9J4S - chains G and I of the 5 polymer chains in the assembly; structure by X-ray diffraction, 2.95 A resolution.

== Chain G ==
Name: T cell receptor CLA1 beta
Source organism: Homo sapiens
Sequence (245 residues; each row starts with the number of its first residue; numbering starts at 0):
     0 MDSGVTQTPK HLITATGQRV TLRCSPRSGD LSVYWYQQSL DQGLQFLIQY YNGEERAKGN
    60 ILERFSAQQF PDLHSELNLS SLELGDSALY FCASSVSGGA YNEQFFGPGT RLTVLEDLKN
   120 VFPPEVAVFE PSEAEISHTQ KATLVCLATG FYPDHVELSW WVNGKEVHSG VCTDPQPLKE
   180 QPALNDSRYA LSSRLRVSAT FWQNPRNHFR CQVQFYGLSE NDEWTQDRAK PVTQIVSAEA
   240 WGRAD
Not modelled in the structure: 0-1, 244
Disulfides: Cys23-Cys91, Cys145-Cys210

== Chain I ==
Name: T cell receptor CLA1 alpha
Source organism: Homo sapiens
Sequence (208 residues; each row starts with the number of its first residue; numbering starts at 0):
     0 MAQSVAQPED QVNVAEGNPL TVKCTYSVSG NPYLFWYVQY PNRGLQFLLK YITGDNLVKG
    60 SYGFEAEFNK SQTSFHLKKP SALVSDSALY FCAVRDYNNA RLMFGDGTQL VVKPNIQNPD
   120 PAVYQLRDSK SSDKSVCLFT DFDSQTNVSQ SKDSDVYITD KCVLDMRSMD FKSNSAVAWS
   180 NKSDFACANA FNNSIIPEDT FFPSPESS
Not modelled in the structure: 0-2, 204-207
Disulfides: Cys23-Cys91, Cys136-Cys186

== How chain G and chain I interact ==
Residue-residue contacts (97; chain G residue first):
  Tyr33(G) - Ala99(I)
  Tyr35(G) - Arg100(I)
  Tyr35(G) - Leu101(I)  hydrogen bond (side chain-backbone)
  Gln37(G) - Gln38(I)  hydrogen bond
  Gln37(G) - Phe90(I)
  Leu43(G) - Leu44(I)  hydrophobic
  Leu43(G) - Phe103(I)  hydrophobic
  Phe45(G) - Arg100(I)
  Gln48(G) - Ala99(I)
  Ala56(G) - Ala99(I)  hydrophobic
  Lys57(G) - Arg100(I)
  Gly58(G) - Arg100(I)
  Leu88(G) - Gln38(I)
  Phe90(G) - Gln38(I)
  Phe90(G) - Gly43(I)
  Phe90(G) - Leu44(I)
  Gly97(G) - Arg94(I)
  Gly98(G) - Arg94(I)  hydrogen bond (backbone-side chain)
  Ala99(G) - Tyr32(I)  hydrophobic
  Ala99(G) - Phe34(I)
  Ala99(G) - Arg94(I)  hydrogen bond (backbone-side chain)
  Ala99(G) - Asp95(I)
  Tyr100(G) - Tyr32(I)  hydrophobic
  Tyr100(G) - Phe34(I)
  Tyr100(G) - Lys49(I)  hydrogen bond (backbone-side chain)
  Tyr100(G) - Ile51(I)
  Asn101(G) - Arg94(I)  hydrogen bond (backbone-side chain)
  Glu102(G) - Phe34(I)
  Glu102(G) - Tyr36(I)
  Glu102(G) - Phe46(I)
  Glu102(G) - Lys49(I)  salt bridge
  Gln103(G) - Tyr36(I)  hydrogen bond (backbone-side chain)
  Gln103(G) - Arg94(I)
  Gln103(G) - Ala99(I)  hydrogen bond (side chain-backbone)
  Gln103(G) - Leu101(I)
  Phe105(G) - Leu44(I)
  Phe105(G) - Phe103(I)  hydrophobic
  Gly106(G) - Gly43(I)
  Ala126(G) - Asp127(I)
  Val127(G) - Asp127(I)
  Val127(G) - Ser128(I)  hydrogen bond (backbone-side chain)
  Phe128(G) - Leu125(I)
  Phe128(G) - Arg126(I)
  Phe128(G) - Asp127(I)
  Phe128(G) - Lys133(I)
  Phe128(G) - Ser134(I)
  Phe128(G) - Val135(I)  hydrophobic
  Glu129(G) - Leu125(I)
  Glu129(G) - Arg126(I)  hydrogen bond (backbone-backbone)
  Glu129(G) - Asp127(I)
  Glu129(G) - Ser128(I)
  Pro130(G) - Leu125(I)  hydrophobic
  Ser131(G) - Tyr123(I)
  Ser131(G) - Gln124(I)  hydrogen bond (side chain-backbone)
  Ser131(G) - Leu125(I)
  Ala133(G) - Pro202(I)  hydrophobic
  Glu134(G) - Tyr123(I)
  His137(G) - Asp119(I)  salt bridge
  His137(G) - Tyr123(I)
  His137(G) - Phe200(I)
  Thr138(G) - Tyr123(I)
  Thr138(G) - Asp140(I)
  Lys140(G) - Met168(I)
  Lys140(G) - Phe170(I)
  Thr142(G) - Leu125(I)
  Thr142(G) - Leu137(I)
  Leu146(G) - Trp178(I)
  Ser168(G) - Asp164(I)
  Gly169(G) - Leu163(I)
  Gly169(G) - Asp164(I)  hydrogen bond (backbone-backbone)
  Val170(G) - Leu163(I)
  Cys171(G) - Cys161(I)  disulfide
  Cys171(G) - Val162(I)
  Cys171(G) - Leu163(I)  hydrophobic
  Thr172(G) - Cys161(I)
  Asp173(G) - Thr158(I)
  Pro174(G) - Asn41(I)
  Leu177(G) - Ile157(I)
  Leu177(G) - Trp178(I)  hydrophobic
  Glu179(G) - Tyr156(I)  hydrogen bond (backbone-side chain)
  Ala189(G) - Trp178(I)  hydrophobic
  Ser191(G) - Thr158(I)
  Ser191(G) - Val176(I)
  Arg193(G) - Thr158(I)
  Arg193(G) - Cys161(I)
  Arg193(G) - Ser174(I)  hydrogen bond (side chain-backbone)
  Arg193(G) - Ala175(I)
  Arg193(G) - Val176(I)
  Arg195(G) - Thr139(I)
  Arg195(G) - Asp140(I)  salt bridge
  Arg195(G) - Leu163(I)
  Arg195(G) - Met165(I)
  Arg195(G) - Phe170(I)
  Arg195(G) - Ser172(I)  hydrogen bond
  Val196(G) - Met165(I)
  Glu238(G) - Ser128(I)  hydrogen bond (backbone-side chain)
  Ala239(G) - Ser128(I)
Also at the interface, not in a pair above, chain G (56 interface residues in all): Pro107, Val144, Thr148, Lys178, Gln180, Pro181, Ser197
Also at the interface, not in a pair above, chain I (52 interface residues in all): Arg42, Ser153, Asp159, Arg166, Ser167
Cross-chain cystine bridges: Cys171(G)-Cys161(I)

== Overview ==
The interface between chain G and chain I involves 56 residues on one side and 52 on the other; the contacts
include 1 disulfide bond, 16 hydrogen bonds and 3 salt bridges. Polar pairs include Glu102(G)-Lys49(I),
His137(G)-Asp119(I) and Arg195(G)-Asp140(I).
Chain G is T cell receptor CLA1 beta and chain I is T cell receptor CLA1 alpha, both from Homo sapiens; the
structure, Structural basis for recognition of SARS-CoV-2 conserved nucleocapside epitopes by dominant T cell
receptors, was determined by X-ray diffraction.
